PDB entry 4RIA | X-ray diffraction, 3.00 A resolution | chains A and K of the 5 polymer chains in the assembly

# Chain A
Protein: Fanconi-associated nuclease 1
Organism: Homo sapiens
Notes: EC 3.1.21.-, 3.1.4.1
UniProtKB: Q9Y2M0 (FAN1_HUMAN); numbering as in UniProt; present here: 370-509, 519-1017
Sequence (651 residues; numbered 358 to 1017; 9 numbers in that range are skipped by the numbering (no residue carries them; nothing is unmodelled there); the number before each row is that of its first residue):
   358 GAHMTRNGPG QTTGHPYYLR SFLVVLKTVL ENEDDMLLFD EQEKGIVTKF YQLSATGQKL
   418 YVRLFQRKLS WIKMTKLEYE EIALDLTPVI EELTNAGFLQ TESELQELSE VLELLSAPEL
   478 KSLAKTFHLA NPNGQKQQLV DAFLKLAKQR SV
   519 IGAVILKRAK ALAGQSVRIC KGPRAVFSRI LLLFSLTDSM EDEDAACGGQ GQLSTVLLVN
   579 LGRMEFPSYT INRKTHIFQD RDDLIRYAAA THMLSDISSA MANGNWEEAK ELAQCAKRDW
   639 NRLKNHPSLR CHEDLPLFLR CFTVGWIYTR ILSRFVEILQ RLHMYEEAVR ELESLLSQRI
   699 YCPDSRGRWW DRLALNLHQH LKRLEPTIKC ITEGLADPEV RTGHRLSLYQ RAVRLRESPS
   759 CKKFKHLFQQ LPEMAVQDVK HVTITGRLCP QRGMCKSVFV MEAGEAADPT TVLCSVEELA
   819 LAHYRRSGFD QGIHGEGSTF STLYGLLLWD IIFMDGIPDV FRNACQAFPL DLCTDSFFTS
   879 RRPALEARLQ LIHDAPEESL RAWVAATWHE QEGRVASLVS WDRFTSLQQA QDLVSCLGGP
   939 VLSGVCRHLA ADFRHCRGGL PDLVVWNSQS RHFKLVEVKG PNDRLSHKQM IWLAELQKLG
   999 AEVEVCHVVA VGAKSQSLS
Disordered / not traced: 358-369, 788-795, 800-809, 1010-1017
Sequence notes: expression tag (358-369); engineered mutation Ala487 (Val in Q9Y2M0)
Curated features (UniProtKB/Swiss-Prot):
  - binding site (Mn(2+)): Glu834, Asp960, Glu975, Val976
Bound ions: barium ion: Asp960, Glu975, Val976
Reported in the primary citation:
  - mutagenesis - R706A/R952A (210 nM Kd): decreased binding to 5'pT1/3'T8

# Chain K
Molecule: 9-nt DNA strand
Sequence (9 nucleotides; numbered 11 to 19; the number before each row is that of its first residue):
    11 AGACTCCTC

# How chain A and chain K interact
Pairs across the interface - 9 pairs, chain A then chain K:
  Tyr374(A) with DT18(K), sugar contact; DC19(K), hydrogen bond to the phosphate
  Arg420(A) with DC19(K), salt bridge to the phosphate
  Arg424(A) with DC17(K), salt bridge to the phosphate; DT18(K), salt bridge to the phosphate
  Lys425(A) with DC16(K), salt bridge to the phosphate; DC17(K), hydrogen bond to the phosphate
  Tyr436(A) with DT18(K), hydrogen bond to the phosphate
  Thr573(A) with DC19(K), base contact
Other interface residues (no listed pair), chain A (8 interface residues in all): Leu576, Val577

# In short
The interface between chain A and chain K involves 8 residues on one side and 4 on the other, with 3 hydrogen
bonds and 4 salt bridges. Polar pairs include Tyr374(A)-DC19(K), Lys425(A)-DC17(K) and Tyr436(A)-DT18(K). From
UniProt: 4 Mn2+-binding residues on chain A. The paper reports that R706A/R952A of chain A reduce binding to
5'pT1/3'T8.
Chain A is Fanconi-associated nuclease 1 (Homo sapiens) and chain K is a 9-nt DNA strand; the structure, FAN1
Nuclease bound to 5' phosphorylated nicked DNA, was determined by X-ray diffraction, deposited together with
4RI9, 4RI8, 4RIB, 4RIC and 4RID.
